Entry 1QSH (X-ray diffraction, 1.70 A resolution); this record covers chains A and B of the 4 polymer chains in the assembly.

Chain A:
Protein: Protein (hemoglobin alpha chain)
Source organism: Homo sapiens
Reference sequence: P69905 (HBA_HUMAN); residue numbers follow UniProt; this construct covers 1-141
Sequence (141 residues; each row starts with the number of its first residue):
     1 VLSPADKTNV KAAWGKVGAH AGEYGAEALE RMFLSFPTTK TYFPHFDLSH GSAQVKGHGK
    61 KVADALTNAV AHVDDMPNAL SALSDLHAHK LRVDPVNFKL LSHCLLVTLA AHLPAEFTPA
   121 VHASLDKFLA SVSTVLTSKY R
Bound ions: heme Fe near H87 (its only coordinating residue here)
Residues lining bound ligands: heme (HEM): M32, T39, Y42, F43, H45, F46, H58, K61, V62, A65, L66, L83, L86, H87, L91, V93, N97, F98, L101, V132, L136
Curated features (UniProtKB/Swiss-Prot):
  - site: K61 (Not glycated)
  - natural variant: D6 (A6D: In J-Toronto; this construct carries the variant), A13 (A13D: In J-Paris 1/J-Aljezur), E27 (A27E: In Shenyang; this construct carries the variant), K61 (K61N: In Zambia; deletion: In Clinic), D64 (A64D: In Pontoise; this construct carries the variant), D75 (D75A: In Lille; D75G: In Chapel Hill; D75N: In G-Pest), A111 (A111D: In Petah Tikva)

Chain B:
Protein: Protein (hemoglobin beta chain)
Source organism: Homo sapiens
Reference sequence: P68871 (HBB_HUMAN); residue numbers follow UniProt; this construct covers 1-146
Sequence (146 residues; numbered 1 to 146; the number before each row is that of its first residue):
     1 VHLTPEEKSA VTALWGKVNV DEVGGEALGR LLVVYPWTQR FFESFGDLST PDAVMGNPKV
    61 KAHGKKVLGA FSDGLAHLDN LKGTFATLSE LHCDKLHVDP ENFRLLGNVL VCVLAHHFGK
   121 EFTPPVQAAY QKVVAGVANA LAHKYH
Bound ions: protoporphyrin IX containing mg Mg near H92 (its only coordinating residue here)
Residues lining bound ligands: protoporphyrin IX containing mg (HEG): L31, T38, F41, F42, H63, K66, V67, A70, F71, F85, L88, L91, H92, L96, V98, N102, F103, L106, V137, L141
Curated features (UniProtKB/Swiss-Prot):
  - natural variant: L3 (H3L: In Graz; this construct carries the variant), E7 (E7A: In G-Makassar; E7K: In Hb C; E7Q: In Machida; E7V: In SKCA), K8 (E8K: In G-Siriraj; this construct carries the variant), V11 (A11V: In Iraq-Halabja; this construct carries the variant), G16 (W16G: In Randwick; this construct carries the variant), V23 (E23V: In D-Granada; this construct carries the variant), G24 (V24G: In Miyashiro; this construct carries the variant), G25 (G25D: In Moscva; G25R: In Riverdale-Bronx; G25V: In Savannah), L32 (L32P: In Yokohama), V33 (L33V: In Muscat; this construct carries the variant), R40 (Q40R: In Tianshui; this construct carries the variant), F42 (F42Y: In Mequon; deletion: In Bruxelles), 11 further natural variant entries in UniProt

How chain A and chain B interact:
Contacting residue pairs (37; chain A residue first):
  R31(A) - F122(B)  hydrogen bond (side chain-backbone)
  R31(A) - T123(B)
  R31(A) - P124(B)
  R31(A) - Q127(B)  hydrogen bond
  L34(A) - P124(B)  hydrophobic
  L34(A) - P125(B)
  L34(A) - A128(B)
  S35(A) - Q127(B)
  S35(A) - A128(B)
  S35(A) - Q131(B)
  F36(A) - Q131(B)
  H103(A) - N108(B)  hydrogen bond (side chain-backbone)
  H103(A) - Q127(B)
  H103(A) - Q131(B)  hydrogen bond
  C104(A) - Q127(B)
  V107(A) - V111(B)  hydrophobic
  V107(A) - A115(B)
  V107(A) - Q127(B)
  A110(A) - C112(B)
  A110(A) - A115(B)
  A110(A) - H116(B)
  A111(A) - A115(B)
  A111(A) - G119(B)
  L113(A) - H116(B)
  P114(A) - H116(B)  hydrogen bond (backbone-side chain)
  F117(A) - R30(B)  hydrogen bond (backbone-side chain)
  F117(A) - H116(B)
  T118(A) - R30(B)
  P119(A) - R30(B)
  P119(A) - V33(B)
  P119(A) - M55(B)  hydrophobic
  H122(A) - R30(B)  hydrogen bond
  H122(A) - V34(B)
  H122(A) - C112(B)
  A123(A) - V34(B)
  D126(A) - V34(B)
  D126(A) - Y35(B)  hydrogen bond
Other interface residues (no listed pair), chain A (19 interface residues in all): E30, L106
Other interface residues (no listed pair), chain B (20 interface residues in all): V109, K120

In short:
19 residues of chain A face 20 of chain B across their interface; the contacts include 8 hydrogen bonds. Polar
pairs include R31(A)-F122(B), R31(A)-Q127(B) and H103(A)-N108(B). Bound to chain A: heme. Ligands of chain B:
protoporphyrin IX containing mg.
Here chain A is Protein (hemoglobin alpha chain) and chain B is Protein (hemoglobin beta chain), both from
Homo sapiens. Entry 1QSH (Magnesium(ii)-and zinc(ii)-protoporphyrin ix's stabilize the lowest oxygen affinity
state of human hemoglobin even more strongly than ...) was determined by X-ray diffraction, deposited together
with 1QSI.
